7ZDS - chains C and D; structure by electron microscopy, 3.26 A resolution.

[Chain C]
Protein: ATP-binding/permease protein CydC
Organism: Escherichia coli K-12
UniProtKB: P23886 (CYDC_ECOLI); numbering as in UniProt (aligned over 1-573)
Amino-acid sequence (573 residues; numbered 1 to 573; the number before each row is that of its first residue):
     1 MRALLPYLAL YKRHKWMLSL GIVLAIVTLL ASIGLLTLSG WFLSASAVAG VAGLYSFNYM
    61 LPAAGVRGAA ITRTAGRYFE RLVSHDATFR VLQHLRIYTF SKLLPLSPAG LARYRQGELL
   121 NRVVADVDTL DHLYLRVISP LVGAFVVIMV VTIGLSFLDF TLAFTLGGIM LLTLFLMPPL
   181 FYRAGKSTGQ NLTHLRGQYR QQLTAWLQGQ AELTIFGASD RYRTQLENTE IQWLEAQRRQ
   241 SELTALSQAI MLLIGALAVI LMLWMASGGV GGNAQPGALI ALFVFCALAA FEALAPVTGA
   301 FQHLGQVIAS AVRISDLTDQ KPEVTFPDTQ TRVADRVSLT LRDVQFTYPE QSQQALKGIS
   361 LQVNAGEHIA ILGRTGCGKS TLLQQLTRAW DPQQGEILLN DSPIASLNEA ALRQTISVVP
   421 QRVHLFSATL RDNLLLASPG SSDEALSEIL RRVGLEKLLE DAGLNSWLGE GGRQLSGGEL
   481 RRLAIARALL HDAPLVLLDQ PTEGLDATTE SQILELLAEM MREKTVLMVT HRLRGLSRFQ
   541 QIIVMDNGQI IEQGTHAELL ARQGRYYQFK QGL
Not modelled in the structure: 565-573
Differences from the reference sequence: engineered mutation Gln500 (Glu in P23886)

[Chain D]
Protein: ATP-binding/permease protein CydD
Organism: Escherichia coli K-12
UniProtKB: P29018 (CYDD_ECOLI); numbering as in UniProt (aligned over 1-588)
Amino-acid sequence (588 residues; row label = number of the first residue in the row):
     1 MNKSRQKELT RWLKQQSVIS QRWLNISRLL GFVSGILIIA QAWFMARILQ HMIMENIPRE
    61 ALLLPFTLLV LTFVLRAWVV WLRERVGYHA GQHIRFAIRR QVLDRLQQAG PAWIQGKPAG
   121 SWATLVLEQI DDMHDYYARY LPQMALAVSV PLLIVVAIFP SNWAAALILL GTAPLIPLFM
   181 ALVGMGAADA NRRNFLALAR LSGHFLDRLR GMETLRIFGR GEAEIESIRS ASEDFRQRTM
   241 EVLRLAFLSS GILEFFTSLS IALVAVYFGF SYLGELDFGH YDTGVTLAAG FLALILAPEF
   301 FQPLRDLGTF YHAKAQAVGA ADSLKTFMET PLAHPQRGEA ELASTDPVTI EAEELFITSP
   361 EGKTLAGPLN FTLPAGQRAV LVGRSGSGKS SLLNALSGFL SYQGSLRING IELRDLSPES
   421 WRKHLSWVGQ NPQLPAATLR DNVLLARPDA SEQELQAALD NAWVSEFLPL LPQGVDTPVG
   481 DQAARLSVGQ AQRVAVARAL LNPCSLLLLD EPAASLDAHS EQRVMEALNA ASLRQTTLMV
   541 THQLEDLADW DVIWVMQDGR IIEQGRYAEL SVAGGPFATL LAHRQEEI
Not modelled in the structure: 1-3, 569-588

[Interface between chain C and chain D]
Contacting residue pairs (209):
  Leu35(C) with Ser258(D); Ile261(D), hydrophobic
  Leu36(C) with Ile261(D), hydrophobic
  Ser39(C) with Ile261(D); Ala265(D); Leu294(D)
  Gly40(C) with Phe291(D); Leu294(D)
  Phe42(C) with Ala265(D); Phe270(D), hydrophobic
  Leu43(C) with Ala265(D); Phe268(D), hydrophobic; Tyr272(D); Leu287(D); Gly290(D)
  Ser44(C) with Ile53(D); Phe291(D)
  Ser46(C) with Gly269(D), hydrogen bond (side chain-backbone); Tyr272(D)
  Ala47(C) with Met54(D); Tyr272(D), hydrophobic; Leu287(D), hydrophobic
  Val48(C) with Ile53(D), hydrophobic
  Gly50(C) with Tyr272(D); Leu273(D)
  Val51(C) with Tyr272(D); Leu273(D)
  Leu54(C) with Leu273(D); Glu275(D)
  Tyr59(C) with Phe270(D), hydrophobic; Leu273(D), hydrophobic; Glu275(D), hydrogen bond
  Val66(C) with Val266(D), hydrophobic
  Ala70(C) with Ser258(D)
  Arg73(C) with Thr257(D); Ser258(D); Arg305(D)
  Thr74(C) with Glu254(D); Phe255(D); Ser258(D)
  Tyr78(C) with Arg244(D), hydrogen bond (side chain-backbone); Phe247(D); Leu248(D)
  Arg81(C) with Phe247(D)
  Leu82(C) with Met240(D); Leu243(D); Phe247(D), hydrophobic
  His85(C) with Phe247(D)
  Asp86(C) with Arg236(D), salt bridge; Met240(D)
  Phe89(C) with Phe235(D), hydrophobic; Arg236(D); Thr239(D); Met240(D), hydrophobic; Leu243(D), hydrophobic
  Arg90(C) with Arg236(D)
  Gln93(C) with Arg229(D); Ser232(D); Glu233(D), hydrogen bond
  Arg96(C) with Phe205(D); Ile228(D); Ser232(D), hydrogen bond
  Ile97(C) with Ile225(D), hydrophobic; Arg229(D)
  Phe100(C) with Arg208(D); Met212(D), hydrophobic; Leu215(D), hydrophobic; Ile225(D), hydrophobic; Ile228(D), hydrophobic
  Ser101(C) with Ile225(D)
  Leu103(C) with Leu209(D), hydrophobic; Met212(D)
  Leu104(C) with Met212(D), hydrophobic; Gly221(D)
  Ser107(C) with Met212(D); Arg216(D)
  Pro108(C) with Arg216(D)
  Leu111(C) with Met212(D), hydrophobic
  Arg115(C) with Asp481(D), hydrogen bond (side chain-backbone); Gln482(D)
  Leu120(C) with Leu206(D); Leu209(D), hydrophobic; Arg210(D)
  Val123(C) with Leu209(D), hydrophobic
  Val124(C) with Leu206(D), hydrophobic; Leu209(D), hydrophobic
  Tyr199(C) with Arg99(D); Leu103(D); Leu127(D), hydrophobic
  Arg200(C) with Gly120(D); Ala123(D); Leu127(D)
  Leu203(C) with Leu103(D), hydrophobic; Ala123(D), hydrophobic; Val126(D), hydrophobic
  Thr204(C) with Ala119(D)
  Ala205(C) with Pro435(D)
  Trp206(C) with Leu103(D); Gln107(D)
  Leu207(C) with Leu106(D), hydrophobic; Ile114(D); Trp122(D), hydrophobic
  Gln208(C) with Ala119(D); Gln433(D), hydrogen bond
  Gly209(C) with Gln433(D)
  Gln210(C) with Pro111(D); Ile114(D)
  Ala211(C) with Pro111(D), hydrophobic; Phe399(D); Trp427(D), hydrophobic
  Glu212(C) with Gln433(D); Leu445(D); Arg498(D)
  Leu213(C) with Pro435(D), hydrophobic; Leu445(D), hydrophobic
  Thr214(C) with Arg422(D)
  Ile215(C) with Arg422(D); Leu425(D); Trp427(D), hydrophobic
  Phe216(C) with Leu445(D); Ala446(D); Arg498(D)
  Ala218(C) with Leu445(D), hydrophobic
  Ser219(C) with Gln107(D)
  Asp220(C) with Gln107(D), hydrogen bond
  Arg221(C) with Leu445(D), hydrogen bond (side chain-backbone)
  Tyr222(C) with Pro435(D); Ala436(D); Leu445(D), hydrophobic
  Arg223(C) with Arg100(D), hydrogen bond (side chain-backbone); Leu103(D); Asp104(D), salt bridge; Gln107(D)
  Leu226(C) with Leu103(D), hydrophobic
  Glu230(C) with Phe96(D); Arg99(D), salt bridge
  Trp233(C) with Leu127(D), hydrophobic; Asp131(D)
  Leu234(C) with Tyr88(D), hydrogen bond (backbone-side chain); Arg95(D); Phe96(D), hydrophobic
  Gln237(C) with Tyr88(D); Arg95(D), hydrogen bond
  Arg238(C) with Tyr88(D), hydrogen bond (backbone-side chain)
  Ser241(C) with Glu84(D), hydrogen bond; Tyr88(D)
  Glu242(C) with Arg85(D), salt bridge
  Thr244(C) with Glu84(D)
  Ala245(C) with Trp81(D); Glu84(D), hydrogen bond (backbone-side chain)
  Gln248(C) with Arg139(D)
  Ala249(C) with Ala77(D); Trp81(D), hydrophobic
  Leu252(C) with Phe73(D); Arg76(D); Ala77(D); Val80(D), hydrophobic
  Leu253(C) with Phe73(D); Ala77(D), hydrophobic
  Ala256(C) with Phe73(D), hydrophobic
  Val259(C) with Met45(D), hydrophobic
  Ile260(C) with Val70(D), hydrophobic; Phe73(D), hydrophobic
  Leu263(C) with Leu49(D), hydrophobic; Met52(D); Phe66(D), hydrophobic; Leu69(D), hydrophobic
  Trp264(C) with Arg59(D); Phe66(D)
  Ser267(C) with Met52(D); Arg59(D)
  Gly268(C) with Arg59(D)
  Gln275(C) with Asn56(D), hydrogen bond
  Gly277(C) with Ile53(D)
  Ile280(C) with Leu49(D), hydrophobic; Met52(D), hydrophobic
  Ala281(C) with Phe291(D), hydrophobic
  Val284(C) with Met45(D), hydrophobic
  Phe285(C) with Leu49(D), hydrophobic; Phe291(D), hydrophobic; Leu294(D), hydrophobic; Ile295(D), hydrophobic
  Leu288(C) with Met45(D), hydrophobic; Ile295(D), hydrophobic
  Thr387(C) with Arg216(D), hydrogen bond (backbone-side chain)
  Ala389(C) with Arg216(D)
  Arg413(C) with Arg216(D), hydrogen bond (side chain-backbone); Gly219(D)
  Val418(C) with Ile217(D), hydrophobic; Phe218(D)
  His424(C) with Asp207(D), salt bridge; Thr214(D)
  Phe426(C) with Asp207(D); Arg208(D), hydrogen bond (backbone-side chain); Gly211(D); Thr214(D); Leu215(D), hydrophobic
  Ser427(C) with Asp207(D), hydrogen bond
  Ala428(C) with Arg208(D)
  Leu436(C) with Leu215(D), hydrophobic; Phe218(D), hydrophobic; Arg220(D)
  Ala437(C) with Phe218(D), hydrophobic
  Pro439(C) with Arg220(D)
  Trp467(C) with Arg200(D)
  Glu470(C) with Gly203(D)
  Gly471(C) with Arg200(D)
  Arg487(C) with Thr214(D); Phe218(D)
Interface residues without a listed pair, chain C (121 interface residues in all): Phe57, Ala63, Thr99, Asn121, Arg196, Gln201, Glu227, Ile231, Leu246, Gln384, Arg388, Ile416, Pro420, Arg422, Leu425, Ala488, His491
Interface residues without a listed pair, chain D (116 interface residues in all): Gln41, Ile48, Glu60, Val74, Gln92, Glu213, Ala262, Val264, Gly274, Pro298, Ser397, Ser426, Gly429, Asn431, Ala437, Asp441, Pro448, Ala499

[Overview]
121 residues of chain C and 116 residues of chain D are in contact; the contacts include 20 hydrogen bonds and
5 salt bridges. Polar contacts include Asp86(C)-Arg236(D), Arg223(C)-Asp104(D) and Glu230(C)-Arg99(D).
Chain C is ATP-binding/permease protein CydC and chain D is ATP-binding/permease protein CydD, both from
Escherichia coli K-12; the structure, IF(apo/as isolated) conformation of CydDC mutant (E500Q.C) (Dataset-18),
was determined by electron microscopy together with 7ZD5, 7ZDA, 7ZDB, 7ZDC, 7ZDE, 7ZDF and 10 further entries
from the same study.
